PDB entry 1KPE | X-ray diffraction, 1.80 A resolution | chains A and B

# Chain A (and B)
Molecule: Protein kinase C interacting protein
Organism: Homo sapiens
Notes: chain B of this document is another copy of the same molecule, construct and numbering; everything in this record applies to it too
UniProtKB: P49773 (HINT1_HUMAN); residues 2-126 here correspond to UniProt positions 1-125 (UniProt number = residue number - 1)
Sequence (126 residues; each row starts with the number of its first residue):
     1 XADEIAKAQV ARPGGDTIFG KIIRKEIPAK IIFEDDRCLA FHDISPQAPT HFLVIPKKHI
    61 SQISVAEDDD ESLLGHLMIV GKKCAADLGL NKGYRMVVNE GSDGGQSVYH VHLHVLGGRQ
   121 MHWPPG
Disordered / not traced: 1-13
Modified / non-standard residues: ACE (acetyl group) at position 1

# Chain A / chain B interface
Pairs across the interface - 98 pairs, chain A then chain B:
  Gln47(A) - Trp123(B)
  Gln47(A) - Pro124(B)
  Ile63(A) - Met78(B)  hydrophobic
  Ile63(A) - Lys82(B)
  Ile63(A) - Tyr94(B)
  Ser64(A) - Lys82(B)  hydrogen bond (backbone-side chain)
  Ser64(A) - Tyr94(B)
  Ala66(A) - Lys82(B)  hydrogen bond (backbone-side chain)
  Glu67(A) - Ile79(B)
  Asp68(A) - Ile79(B)
  Asp68(A) - Lys83(B)  salt bridge
  Glu71(A) - Arg37(B)  salt bridge
  Glu71(A) - Glu71(B)
  Glu71(A) - Ser72(B)
  Glu71(A) - Gly75(B)
  Glu71(A) - His76(B)  salt bridge
  Glu71(A) - Ile79(B)
  Ser72(A) - Glu71(B)
  Ser72(A) - Ser72(B)
  Leu74(A) - Ile79(B)  hydrophobic
  Gly75(A) - Glu71(B)
  Gly75(A) - Gly75(B)
  His76(A) - Glu71(B)  salt bridge
  Met78(A) - Leu74(B)
  Met78(A) - Met78(B)  hydrophobic
  Ile79(A) - Glu67(B)
  Ile79(A) - Asp68(B)
  Ile79(A) - Glu71(B)
  Ile79(A) - Leu74(B)  hydrophobic
  Lys82(A) - Ile63(B)
  Lys82(A) - Ser64(B)  hydrogen bond (side chain-backbone)
  Lys82(A) - Ala66(B)  hydrogen bond (side chain-backbone)
  Lys83(A) - Asp68(B)  salt bridge
  Lys92(A) - Ser102(B)  hydrogen bond (backbone-backbone)
  Lys92(A) - Asp103(B)  hydrogen bond (backbone-backbone)
  Gly93(A) - Glu100(B)
  Gly93(A) - Asp103(B)
  Tyr94(A) - Ile63(B)
  Tyr94(A) - Ser64(B)
  Tyr94(A) - Asn99(B)
  Tyr94(A) - Glu100(B)  hydrogen bond (backbone-backbone)
  Tyr94(A) - Gly104(B)
  Arg95(A) - Val97(B)
  Arg95(A) - Val98(B)
  Arg95(A) - Asn99(B)  hydrogen bond
  Arg95(A) - Gly104(B)  hydrogen bond (side chain-backbone)
  Arg95(A) - Pro125(B)  hydrogen bond (side chain-backbone)
  Arg95(A) - Gly126(B)
  Met96(A) - Met96(B)
  Met96(A) - Val97(B)
  Met96(A) - Val98(B)  hydrogen bond (backbone-backbone)
  Val97(A) - Arg95(B)
  Val97(A) - Met96(B)
  Val97(A) - Pro125(B)  hydrophobic
  Val98(A) - Met78(B)  hydrophobic
  Val98(A) - Arg95(B)
  Val98(A) - Met96(B)  hydrogen bond (backbone-backbone)
  Asn99(A) - Tyr94(B)
  Asn99(A) - Arg95(B)  hydrogen bond
  Asn99(A) - Trp123(B)
  Glu100(A) - Gly93(B)
  Glu100(A) - Tyr94(B)  hydrogen bond (backbone-backbone)
  Ser102(A) - Lys92(B)  hydrogen bond (backbone-backbone)
  Ser102(A) - Gln120(B)  hydrogen bond (backbone-side chain)
  Asp103(A) - Lys92(B)  salt bridge
  Asp103(A) - Gly93(B)
  Asp103(A) - Arg119(B)
  Asp103(A) - Gln120(B)  hydrogen bond (backbone-side chain)
  Asp103(A) - Met121(B)  hydrogen bond (backbone-backbone)
  Gly104(A) - Tyr94(B)
  Gly104(A) - Arg95(B)  hydrogen bond (backbone-side chain)
  His114(A) - Trp123(B)
  Arg119(A) - Asp103(B)
  Arg119(A) - Gly126(B)  hydrogen bond (side chain-backbone)
  Gln120(A) - Ser102(B)  hydrogen bond (side chain-backbone)
  Gln120(A) - Asp103(B)  hydrogen bond (side chain-backbone)
  Met121(A) - Asp103(B)  hydrogen bond (backbone-backbone)
  Met121(A) - Pro125(B)
  Met121(A) - Gly126(B)
  His122(A) - Gly126(B)  hydrogen bond (backbone-backbone)
  Trp123(A) - Gln47(B)
  Trp123(A) - Asn99(B)
  Trp123(A) - His114(B)
  Pro124(A) - Gln47(B)
  Pro124(A) - Gly126(B)
  Pro125(A) - Arg95(B)  hydrogen bond (backbone-side chain)
  Pro125(A) - Val97(B)  hydrophobic
  Pro125(A) - Leu116(B)  hydrophobic
  Pro125(A) - Met121(B)
  Pro125(A) - Pro125(B)
  Pro125(A) - Gly126(B)
  Gly126(A) - Arg95(B)
  Gly126(A) - Arg119(B)  hydrogen bond (backbone-side chain)
  Gly126(A) - Met121(B)
  Gly126(A) - His122(B)  hydrogen bond (backbone-backbone)
  Gly126(A) - Pro124(B)
  Gly126(A) - Pro125(B)
  Gly126(A) - Gly126(B)
Interface residues without a listed pair, chain A (42 interface residues in all): His51, Val65, Gly101, Gly105, Leu116, Gly118
Interface residues without a listed pair, chain B (42 interface residues in all): His51, Gly101, Gly105, Gly118

# In short
The chain A/chain B interface involves 42 residues from each chain, with 27 hydrogen bonds and 6 salt bridges.
Polar pairs include Asp68(A)-Lys83(B), Glu71(A)-Arg37(B) and Glu71(A)-His76(B).
Both chains are Protein kinase C interacting protein (Homo sapiens). Entry 1KPE (Pkci-transition state analog)
was determined by X-ray diffraction (same publication as 1AV5, 1KPF, 4FIT, 5FIT and 6FIT).
